Entry 4ACR (X-ray diffraction, 2.55 A resolution); this record covers chain A.

[Chain A]
Molecule: Glypican-1
Source organism: Homo sapiens
Reference sequence: P35052 (GPC1_HUMAN); residues 24-479 here = UniProt positions 24-479
Chain sequence (478 residues; row label = number of the first residue in the row):
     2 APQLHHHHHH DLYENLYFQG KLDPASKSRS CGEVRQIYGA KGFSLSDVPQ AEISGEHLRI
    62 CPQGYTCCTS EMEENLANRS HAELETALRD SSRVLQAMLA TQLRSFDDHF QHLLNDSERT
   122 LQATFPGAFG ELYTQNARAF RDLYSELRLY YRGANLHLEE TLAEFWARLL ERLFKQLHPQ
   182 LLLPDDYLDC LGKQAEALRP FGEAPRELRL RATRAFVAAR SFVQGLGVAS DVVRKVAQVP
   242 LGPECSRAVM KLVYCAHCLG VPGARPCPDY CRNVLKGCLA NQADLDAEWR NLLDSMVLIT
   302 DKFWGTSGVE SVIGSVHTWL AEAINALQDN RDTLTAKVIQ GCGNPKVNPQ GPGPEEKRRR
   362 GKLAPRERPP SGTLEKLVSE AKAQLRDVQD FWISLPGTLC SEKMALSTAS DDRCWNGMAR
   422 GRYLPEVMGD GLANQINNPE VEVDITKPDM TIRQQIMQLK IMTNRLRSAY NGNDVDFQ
Disordered / not traced: 2-28, 160-165, 175-204, 320-372, 404-413, 475-479
Differences from the reference sequence: expression tag (2-23)
UniProt features mapped onto this chain:
  - glycosylation (N-linked (GlcNAc...) asparagine): N79, N116
  - natural variant: A337 (A337D: In a breast cancer sample)
  - mutagenesis: N79 (N79Q: Protein yield reduced by half. Protein yield reduced by 90%, abolishes N-glycosylation but no effect on secondary structure; when associated with Q-116), N116 (N116Q: No effect on protein yield. Protein yield reduced by 90%, abolishes N-glycosylation but no effect on secondary structure; when associated with Q-79)
Disulfide bonds: C32-C68, C62-C256, C69-C259, C246-C279, C268-C415, C272-C401
Covalently attached groups: N-acetylglucosamine (NAG) linked to N116
From the paper describing this entry:
  - post-translational modification sites: N79, N116
  - binding site for N-acetylglucosamine: N79, N116

[Summary]
Covalently linked N-acetylglucosamine: at N116. Curated annotation (UniProt) lists 2 mutagenesis sites. From
the paper: a binding site for N-acetylglucosamine at N79 and N116; modification sites N79 and N116.
Chain A is Glypican-1 (Homo sapiens); the structure, Crystal structure of N-glycosylated, C-terminally
truncated human glypican-1, was determined by X-ray diffraction (same publication as 4AD7).
